7DBP - chains H and J of the 11 polymer chains in the assembly; structure by electron microscopy, 4.50 A resolution (low resolution: residue-level contacts below are approximate; hydrogen-bond / salt-bridge calls are withheld).

Chain H:
Name: Histone H2B type 1-K
From: Homo sapiens
UniProtKB: O60814 (H2B1K_HUMAN); residues -3 to 122 here correspond to UniProt positions 1-126 (UniProt number = residue number + 4)
Chain sequence (126 residues; each row starts with the number of its first residue; numbers below 1 keep their minus sign (Met-3 is residue -3)):
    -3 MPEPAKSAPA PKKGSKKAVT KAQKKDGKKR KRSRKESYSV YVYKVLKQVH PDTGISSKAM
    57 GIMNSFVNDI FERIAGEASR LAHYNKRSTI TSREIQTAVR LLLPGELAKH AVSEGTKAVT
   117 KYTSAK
Unresolved in the structure: -3 to 26
UniProt features mapped onto this chain:
  - modified residue: Pro-2 (N-acetylproline), Glu-1 (ADP-ribosyl glutamic acid), Lys2 (N6-(2-hydroxyisobutyryl)lysine), Ser3 (ADP-ribosylserine), Lys8 (N6-(beta-hydroxybutyryl)lysine), Lys9 (N6-(2-hydroxyisobutyryl)lysine), Ser11 (Phosphoserine), Lys12 (N6-acetyllysine), Lys13 (N6-(beta-hydroxybutyryl)lysine), Lys17 (N6-(2-hydroxyisobutyryl)lysine), Lys20 (N6-(2-hydroxyisobutyryl)lysine), Lys21 (N6-(2-hydroxyisobutyryl)lysine), Lys31 (N6-(2-hydroxyisobutyryl)lysine), Glu32 (PolyADP-ribosyl glutamic acid), Ser33 (Phosphoserine), Lys40 (N6-(2-hydroxyisobutyryl)lysine), Lys43 (N6-(2-hydroxyisobutyryl)lysine), Lys54 (N6,N6-dimethyllysine), Arg76 (Dimethylated arginine), Lys82 (N6,N6,N6-trimethyllysine) and 6 more in UniProt
  - glycosylation: Ser109 (O-linked (GlcNAc) serine)
  - cross-link (Glycyl lysine isopeptide (Lys-Gly)): Lys2 (interchain with G-Cter in SUMO2), Lys17 (interchain with G-Cter in SUMO2), Lys31 (interchain with G-Cter in ubiquitin), Lys117 (interchain with G-Cter in ubiquitin)

Chain J:
Molecule: 177-nt DNA strand
Sequence (177 nucleotides; row label = number of the first residue in the row; numbers below 1 keep their minus sign (DA-89 is residue -89)):
   -89 ACTTTCAATA CATGCACAGG ATGTATATAT CTGACACGTG CCTGGAGACT AGGGAGTAAT
   -29 CCCCTTGGCG GTTAAAACGC GGGGGACAGC GCGTACGTGC GTTTAAGCGG TGCTAGAGCT
    31 GTCTACGACC AATTGAGCGG CCTCGGCACC GGGATTCTCC AGGGCGGCCG CGTAAGT
Unresolved in the structure: -89 to -88

Interface between chain H and chain J:
Pairs across the interface - 8 pairs, chain H then chain J:
  Ser29(H) - DT30(J)
  Arg30(H) - DT-47(J)
  Arg30(H) - DG-46(J)
  Tyr39(H) - DC-53(J)
  Ser52(H) - DA-54(J)
  Ser84(H) - DG-34(J)
  Thr85(H) - DA-35(J)
  Thr85(H) - DG-34(J)
Interface residues without a listed pair, chain H (11 interface residues in all): Lys27, Gly50, Ile51, Ser53, Arg83
Interface residues without a listed pair, chain J (8 interface residues in all): DG31

Overview:
The interface between chain H and chain J involves 11 residues on one side and 8 on the other.
Here chain H is Histone H2B type 1-K (Homo sapiens) and chain J is a 177-nt DNA strand. Entry 7DBP (Linker
histone defines structure and self-association behaviour of the 177 bp human chromosome) was determined by
electron microscopy.
